8GZ6 - chain A; structure by X-ray diffraction, 1.35 A resolution.

Chain A:
Name: Nanobody P17
Organism: Vicugna pacos
Notes: antibody fragment or engineered binder
Sequence (126 residues; numbered 1 to 126; the number before each row is that of its first residue):
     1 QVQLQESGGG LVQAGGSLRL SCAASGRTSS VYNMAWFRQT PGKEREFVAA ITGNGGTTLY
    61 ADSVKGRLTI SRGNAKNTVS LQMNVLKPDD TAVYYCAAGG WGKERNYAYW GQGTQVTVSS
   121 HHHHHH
Unresolved in the structure: 1, 122-126
Disulfide bonds: C22-C96

Overview:
Chain A is Nanobody P17 (Vicugna pacos); the structure, Crystal structure of neutralizing VHH P17 in complex
with SARS-CoV-2 Alpha variant spike receptor-binding domain, was determined by X-ray diffraction, deposited
together with 8GZ5.
